Entry 1UVZ (X-ray diffraction, 2.01 A resolution); this record covers chains A and B.

[Chain A (and B)]
Protein: Thioredoxin
Source organism: Homo sapiens
Notes: chain B of this document is another copy of the same molecule, construct and numbering; everything in this record applies to it too
UniProt: Q99757 (THI2_HUMAN); residues 1-107 here correspond to UniProt positions 60-166 (UniProt number = residue number + 59)
Sequence (119 residues; numbered -11 to 107; the number before each row is that of its first residue; numbers below 1 keep their minus sign (Met-11 is residue -11)):
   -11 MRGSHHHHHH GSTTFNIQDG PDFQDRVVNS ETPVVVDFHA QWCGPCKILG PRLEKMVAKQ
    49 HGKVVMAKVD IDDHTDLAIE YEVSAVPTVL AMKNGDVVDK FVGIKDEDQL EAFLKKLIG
Disordered / not traced: -11 to -3
Reported in the primary citation:
  - catalytic residues: Cys31, Cys34 (citing earlier work)

[How chain A and chain B interact]
Contacting residue pairs (17; chain A residue first):
  Gln29(A) with Thr63(B); Ile67(B)
  Trp30(A) with Ile59(B); Ala66(B), hydrophobic; Ile67(B), hydrophobic; Val71(B); Ser72(B)
  Ile59(A) with Trp30(B); Asp60(B)
  Asp60(A) with Ile59(B); Asp60(B); Thr63(B), hydrogen bond
  Thr63(A) with Asp60(B), hydrogen bond
  Ala66(A) with Trp30(B), hydrophobic
  Ile67(A) with Trp30(B), hydrophobic
  Val71(A) with Trp30(B)
  Ser72(A) with Trp30(B)
Also at the interface, not in a pair above, chain A (10 interface residues in all): Ala73
Also at the interface, not in a pair above, chain B (10 interface residues in all): Gln29, Ala73

[In short]
The chain A/chain B interface involves 10 residues from each chain, with 2 hydrogen bonds. Its one
hydrogen-bonded contact is Asp60(A)-Thr63(B). The paper reports catalytic residues Cys31(A) and Cys34(A).
Both chains are Thioredoxin (Homo sapiens). Entry 1UVZ (structure of human thioredoxin 2) was determined by
X-ray diffraction, deposited together with 1W4V and 1W89.
